6XP6 - chains H and C of the 5 polymer chains in the assembly; structure by X-ray diffraction, 2.40 A resolution.

Chain H:
Molecule: 3.C11 IgH Fab
From: Homo sapiens
Notes: antibody fragment or engineered binder
Amino-acid sequence (224 residues; row label = number of the first residue in the row; note: 8 numbers in that range are skipped by the numbering (no residue carries them; nothing is unmodelled there)):
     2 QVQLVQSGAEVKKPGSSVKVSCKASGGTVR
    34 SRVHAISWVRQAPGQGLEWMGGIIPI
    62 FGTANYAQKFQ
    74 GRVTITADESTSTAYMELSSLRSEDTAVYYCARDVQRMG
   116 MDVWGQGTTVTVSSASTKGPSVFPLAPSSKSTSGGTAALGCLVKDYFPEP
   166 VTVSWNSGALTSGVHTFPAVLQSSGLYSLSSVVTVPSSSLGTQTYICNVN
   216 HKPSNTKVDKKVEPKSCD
Unresolved in the structure: 230-233
Cystine bridges: Cys23-Cys104, Cys156-Cys212

Chain C:
Molecule: DQ2-glia-a2 peptide
From: Triticum aestivum
Amino-acid sequence (26 residues; numbered 1 to 26; the number before each row is that of its first residue):
     1 AAPQPELPYPQPGSGGSIEGRGGSGA
Unresolved in the structure: 14-26

Interface between chain H and chain C:
Residue-residue contacts (8):
  Val30(H) - Pro10(C)
  Val30(H) - Gln11(C)
  Val30(H) - Pro12(C)
  Val30(H) - Gly13(C)
  Val36(H) - Pro10(C)  hydrophobic
  Gln109(H) - Leu7(C)
  Gln109(H) - Pro8(C)  hydrogen bond (side chain-backbone)
  Gln109(H) - Tyr9(C)
Other interface residues (no listed pair), chain H (6 interface residues in all): Arg31, Arg35, Met111
From the paper, about this interface:
  - epitope / paratope residues, chain H: Val30(H), Gln109(H)

Overview:
6 residues of chain H and 7 residues of chain C are in contact; the contacts include 1 hydrogen bond. The
hydrogen-bonded pair is Gln109(H)-Pro8(C). From the paper: epitope/paratope residues Val30(H) and Gln109(H).
Chain H is 3.C11 IgH Fab (Homo sapiens) and chain C is DQ2-glia-a2 peptide (Triticum aestivum); the structure,
3C11-DQ2-glia-a2 complex, was determined by X-ray diffraction.
